4W4R - chains A and B; structure by X-ray diffraction, 1.92 A resolution.

[Chain A (and B)]
Name: Uncharacterized protein blr2150
Source organism: Bradyrhizobium diazoefficiens USDA 110
Notes: chain B of this document is another copy of the same molecule, construct and numbering; everything in this record applies to it too
Reference sequence: Q45222 (Y2150_BRADU); residue numbers follow UniProt; this construct covers 1-300
Amino-acid sequence (300 residues; row label = number of the first residue in the row):
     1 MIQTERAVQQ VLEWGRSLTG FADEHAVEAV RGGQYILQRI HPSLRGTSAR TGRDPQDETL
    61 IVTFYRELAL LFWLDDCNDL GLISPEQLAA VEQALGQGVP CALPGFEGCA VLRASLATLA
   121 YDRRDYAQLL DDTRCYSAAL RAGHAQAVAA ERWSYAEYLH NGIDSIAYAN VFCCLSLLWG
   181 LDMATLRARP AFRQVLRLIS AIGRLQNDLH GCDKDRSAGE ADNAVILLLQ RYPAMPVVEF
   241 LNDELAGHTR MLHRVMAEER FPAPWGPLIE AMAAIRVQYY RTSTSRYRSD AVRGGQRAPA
Disordered / not traced: 211-221, 282-300 (chain B: 1-2, 211-222, 291-300)
What the authors report for this chain:
  - mutagenesis - D75A (1.7 +/- 1.6%), D75C (1.7 +/- 1.6%), D79C (1.7 +/- 1.6%), R204A (1.7 +/- 1.6%): decreased catalytic activity
  - catalytic residues: Asp-75, Asp-79, Arg-204
  - specificity-determining residues: Tyr-136, Leu-140 (proposed by the authors, not directly observed)
  - catalytic residues: Phe-72, Asp-76, Tyr-136, Leu-140, Asp-208 (proposed by the authors, not directly observed)

[Chain A / chain B interface]
Pairs across the interface (43; chain A residue first):
  Ser-154(A) with Asp-243(B); Glu-244(B); Gly-247(B); Arg-250(B)
  Tyr-155(A) with Phe-240(B), hydrophobic; Glu-244(B), hydrogen bond (backbone-side chain)
  Ala-156(A) with Glu-244(B), hydrogen bond (backbone-side chain); His-248(B); Met-251(B), hydrophobic
  Glu-157(A) with Gly-247(B); Arg-250(B), salt bridge; Met-251(B)
  His-160(A) with Gln-194(B); Met-251(B)
  Arg-193(A) with Arg-193(B)
  Gln-194(A) with His-160(B), hydrogen bond
  Arg-197(A) with Arg-197(B)
  Arg-231(A) with Glu-239(B); Asp-243(B), salt bridge
  Tyr-232(A) with Pro-236(B), hydrophobic; Glu-239(B); Phe-240(B), hydrophobic; Asp-243(B), hydrogen bond
  Ala-234(A) with Ala-234(B)
  Met-235(A) with Ala-234(B); Met-235(B), hydrophobic; Phe-240(B), hydrophobic
  Pro-236(A) with Tyr-232(B), hydrophobic
  Phe-240(A) with Tyr-232(B); Phe-240(B), hydrophobic
  Asp-243(A) with Ser-154(B); Arg-231(B), salt bridge; Tyr-232(B), hydrogen bond
  Glu-244(A) with Ser-154(B); Tyr-155(B), hydrogen bond (side chain-backbone); Ala-156(B), hydrogen bond (side chain-backbone)
  Gly-247(A) with Ser-154(B); Glu-157(B)
  His-248(A) with Ala-156(B)
  Arg-250(A) with Glu-157(B), salt bridge
  Met-251(A) with Ala-156(B); Glu-157(B); His-160(B)
Other interface residues (no listed pair), chain A (23 interface residues in all): Trp-153, Leu-228, Glu-239

[Overview]
23 residues of chain A and 21 residues of chain B are in contact; the contacts include 7 hydrogen bonds and 4
salt bridges. Among the polar pairs are Glu-157(A)/Arg-250(B), Arg-231(A)/Asp-243(B) and
Tyr-155(A)/Glu-244(B). The paper reports catalytic residues Asp-75(A), Asp-79(A) and Arg-204(A) among others;
D75A, D75C and D79C of chain A, among others, reduce catalytic activity.
Chain A and chain B are both Uncharacterized protein blr2150 (Bradyrhizobium diazoefficiens USDA 110); the
structure, Crystal structure of ent-kaurene synthase BJKS from bradyrhizobium japonicum, was determined by
X-ray diffraction, deposited together with 4XLY and 4W4S.
